PDB entry 8ZNG | electron microscopy, 2.50 A resolution | chain A

# Chain A
Name: Glutamate dehydrogenase
Source organism: Thermococcus profundus
Notes: EC 1.4.1.3
UniProt: O74024 (DHE3_THEPR); numbering as in UniProt (aligned over 4-419)
Amino-acid sequence (416 residues; numbered 4 to 419; the number before each row is that of its first residue):
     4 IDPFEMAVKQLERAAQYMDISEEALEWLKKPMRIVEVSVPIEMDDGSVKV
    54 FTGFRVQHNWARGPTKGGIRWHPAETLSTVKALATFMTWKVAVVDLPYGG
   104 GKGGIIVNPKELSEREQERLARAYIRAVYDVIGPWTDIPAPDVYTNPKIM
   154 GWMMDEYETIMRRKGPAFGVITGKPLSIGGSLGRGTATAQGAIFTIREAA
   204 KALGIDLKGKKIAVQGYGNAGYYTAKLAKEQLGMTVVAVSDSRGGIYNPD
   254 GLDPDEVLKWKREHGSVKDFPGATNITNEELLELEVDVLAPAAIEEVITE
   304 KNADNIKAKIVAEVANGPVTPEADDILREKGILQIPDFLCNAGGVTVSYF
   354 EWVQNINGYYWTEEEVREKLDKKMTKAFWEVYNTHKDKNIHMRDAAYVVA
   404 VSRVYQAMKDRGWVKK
Construct notes: engineered mutation Phe89 (Trp in O74024)
Swiss-Prot annotation at these positions:
  - active site: Lys105
  - binding site (NAD(+)): Gly219 to Tyr225
Small-molecule neighbours:
  - 2-oxoglutaric acid (AKG): Lys69, Gly70, Gly71, Met90, Lys93, Ala143, Pro144, Asp145, Asn319, Gly347, Val348, Ser351
  - NADPH (NDP; NADPH dihydro-nicotinamide-adenine-dinucleotide phosphate): Lys93, Thr191, Gln218, Gly219, Tyr220, Gly221, Asn222, Ala223, Asp244, Ser245, Lys264, Asn281, Ala295, Ala296, Ile297, Val317, Ala318, Asn319, Asn344

# Summary
Bound to chain A: NADPH and 2-oxoglutaric acid. From UniProt: active-site residue Lys105 and 7 NAD+-binding
residues.
Chain A is Glutamate dehydrogenase (Thermococcus profundus); the structure, Cryo-EM structure of W89F mutated
Glutamate dehydrogenase from Thermococcus profundus in complex with NADPH and AKG ..., was determined by
electron microscopy (same publication as 8ZNE, 8ZNB, 8ZNC, 8ZND and 8ZMU).
